Entry 7RHS (electron microscopy, 2.93 A resolution); this record covers chains A and B of the 4 polymer chains in the assembly.

Chain A (and B):
Name: Cyclic nucleotide-gated cation channel alpha-3
From: Homo sapiens
Notes: chain B of this document is another copy of the same molecule, construct and numbering; everything in this record applies to it too
UniProtKB: Q16281 (CNGA3_HUMAN); numbering as in UniProt (aligned over 1-694)
Amino-acid sequence (706 residues; row label = number of the first residue in the row; numbers below 1 keep their minus sign (Gly-3 is residue -3)):
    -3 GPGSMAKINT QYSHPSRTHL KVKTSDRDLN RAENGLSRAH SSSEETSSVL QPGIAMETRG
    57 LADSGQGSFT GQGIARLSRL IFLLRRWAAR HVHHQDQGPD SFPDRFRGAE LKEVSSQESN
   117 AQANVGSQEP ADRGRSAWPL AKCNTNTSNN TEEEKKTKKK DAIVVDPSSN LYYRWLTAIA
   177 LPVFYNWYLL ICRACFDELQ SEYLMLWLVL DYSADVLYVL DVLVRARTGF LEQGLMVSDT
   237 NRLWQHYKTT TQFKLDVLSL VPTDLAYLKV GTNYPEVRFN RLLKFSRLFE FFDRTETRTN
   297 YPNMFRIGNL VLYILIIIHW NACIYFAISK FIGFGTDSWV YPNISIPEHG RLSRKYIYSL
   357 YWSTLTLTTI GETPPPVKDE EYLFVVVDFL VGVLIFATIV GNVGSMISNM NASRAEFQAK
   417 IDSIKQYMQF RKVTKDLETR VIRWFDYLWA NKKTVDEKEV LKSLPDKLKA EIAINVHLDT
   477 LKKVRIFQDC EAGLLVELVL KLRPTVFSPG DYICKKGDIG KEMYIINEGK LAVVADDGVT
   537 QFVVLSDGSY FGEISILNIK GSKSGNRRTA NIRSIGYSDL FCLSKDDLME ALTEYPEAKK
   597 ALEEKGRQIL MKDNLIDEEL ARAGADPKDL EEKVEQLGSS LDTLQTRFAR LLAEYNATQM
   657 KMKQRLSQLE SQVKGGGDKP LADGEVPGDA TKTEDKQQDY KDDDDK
Disordered / not traced: -3 to 158, 615-702 (chain B: -3 to 158, 612-702)
Covalent attachments: N-acetylglucosamine (NAG) linked to Asn339
Sequence notes: expression tag (-3 to 0, 695-702)
Curated features (UniProtKB/Swiss-Prot):
  - region: Thr365 to Glu368 (Selectivity filter)
  - binding site (3',5'-cyclic GMP): Gly548, Glu549, Ser551, Arg564, Thr565, Asp609
  - site (Central gate): Phe392, Val396
  - glycosylation: Asn339 (N-linked (GalNAc...) asparagine)
  - natural variant: Asp162 (D162V: In ACHM2), Pro163 (P163L: In ACHM2), Trp171 (W171C: In ACHM2), Tyr181 (Y181C: In ACHM2), Asn182 (N182Y: In ACHM2), Leu186 (L186F: In ACHM2), Cys191 (C191Y: In ACHM2), Glu194 (E194K: In ACHM2), Arg223 (R223Q: In ACHM2; R223W: In ACHM2), Thr224 (T224I: Found in patients with cone-rod dystrophy; T224R: In ACHM2), Glu228 (E228K: In ACHM2; uncertain significance), Phe249 (F249S: In ACHM2), 46 further natural variant entries in UniProt
From the paper describing this entry:
  - post-translational modification sites: Asn339
  - binding site for N-acetylglucosamine: Asn339

Chain A / chain B interface:
Residue-residue contacts (99):
  Val307(A) - Leu390(B)  hydrophobic
  Ile310(A) - Leu386(B)  hydrophobic
  Leu311(A) - Leu386(B)  hydrophobic
  Arg347(A) - Asp375(B)  salt bridge
  Arg350(A) - Val373(B)  hydrogen bond (side chain-backbone)
  Arg350(A) - Lys374(B)
  Arg350(A) - Asp375(B)  salt bridge
  Arg350(A) - Tyr378(B)
  Ile353(A) - Asp375(B)
  Ile353(A) - Tyr378(B)  hydrophobic
  Ile353(A) - Leu379(B)  hydrophobic
  Tyr354(A) - Tyr378(B)
  Tyr357(A) - Pro371(B)
  Tyr357(A) - Pro372(B)
  Tyr357(A) - Tyr378(B)  hydrophobic
  Tyr357(A) - Val381(B)  hydrophobic
  Tyr357(A) - Val382(B)  hydrophobic
  Thr360(A) - Val382(B)
  Thr360(A) - Leu386(B)
  Leu361(A) - Phe385(B)  hydrophobic
  Thr364(A) - Val389(B)
  Ile366(A) - Thr365(B)
  Ile366(A) - Ile366(B)
  Ile366(A) - Phe385(B)  hydrophobic
  Glu368(A) - Ile366(B)
  Glu368(A) - Gly367(B)
  Glu368(A) - Glu368(B)
  Phe392(A) - Val389(B)  hydrophobic
  Phe392(A) - Phe392(B)  hydrophobic
  Val396(A) - Ala393(B)  hydrophobic
  Val396(A) - Val396(B)  hydrophobic
  Val399(A) - Ala393(B)
  Gly400(A) - Gly397(B)
  Ile403(A) - Thr394(B)
  Ile403(A) - Gly397(B)
  Ile403(A) - Asn398(B)
  Ser404(A) - Ser401(B)
  Asn407(A) - Arg302(B)
  Asn407(A) - Ser401(B)
  Asn407(A) - Asn405(B)
  Arg410(A) - Thr293(B)
  Ala411(A) - Asn405(B)
  Lys416(A) - Ser459(B)
  Ser419(A) - Val451(B)
  Ser419(A) - Val456(B)
  Ile420(A) - Val456(B)
  Ile420(A) - Ser459(B)
  Ile420(A) - Leu460(B)  hydrophobic
  Gln422(A) - Lys448(B)  hydrogen bond (side chain-backbone)
  Tyr423(A) - Glu453(B)
  Tyr423(A) - Val456(B)  hydrophobic
  Tyr423(A) - Leu457(B)
  Tyr423(A) - Ile468(B)  hydrophobic
  Phe426(A) - Lys449(B)
  Phe426(A) - Glu453(B)
  Phe426(A) - Asp575(B)
  Arg427(A) - Glu453(B)  salt bridge
  Arg427(A) - Val472(B)
  Arg427(A) - Asn523(B)
  Arg427(A) - Asp575(B)  salt bridge
  Arg427(A) - Phe577(B)
  Lys428(A) - Glu524(B)  salt bridge
  Val429(A) - Asn471(B)
  Val429(A) - Val472(B)  hydrophobic
  Thr430(A) - Asn471(B)  hydrogen bond
  Leu433(A) - Glu467(B)
  Leu433(A) - Ile468(B)
  Leu433(A) - Asn471(B)
  Arg436(A) - Leu464(B)
  Arg436(A) - Glu467(B)  salt bridge
  Val437(A) - Leu464(B)  hydrophobic
  Val437(A) - Ile468(B)  hydrophobic
  Trp440(A) - Pro461(B)
  Trp440(A) - Leu464(B)  hydrophobic
  Phe441(A) - Leu460(B)  hydrophobic
  Tyr443(A) - Leu227(B)  hydrophobic
  Trp445(A) - Thr293(B)
  Asn447(A) - Leu227(B)
  Arg499(A) - Asp462(B)  salt bridge
  Val502(A) - Pro461(B)
  Phe503(A) - Lys463(B)
  Asp507(A) - Lys463(B)
  Asp507(A) - Glu467(B)
  Tyr508(A) - Lys463(B)  hydrogen bond (backbone-side chain)
  Gly513(A) - Glu487(B)
  Ile515(A) - Glu590(B)
  Ile515(A) - Tyr591(B)
  Lys517(A) - Glu590(B)  salt bridge
  Glu524(A) - Gln229(B)
  Gly525(A) - Gln229(B)
  Lys526(A) - Gln229(B)
  Lys526(A) - Leu231(B)
  Asp543(A) - Gln229(B)
  Arg563(A) - Glu487(B)  salt bridge
  Ile571(A) - Leu231(B)  hydrophobic
  Gly572(A) - Gly230(B)
  Gly572(A) - Leu231(B)
  Tyr573(A) - Gln229(B)
  Tyr573(A) - Gly230(B)  hydrogen bond (backbone-backbone)
Also at the interface, not in a pair above, chain A (60 interface residues in all): Ser349, Leu356, Met424, Thr501
Also at the interface, not in a pair above, chain B (57 interface residues in all): Glu292, His473, Pro500

In short:
60 residues of chain A and 57 residues of chain B are in contact, with 5 hydrogen bonds and 9 salt bridges.
Polar contacts include Arg347(A)-Asp375(B), Arg350(A)-Asp375(B) and Arg427(A)-Glu453(B). N-acetylglucosamine
is covalently linked to Asn339(A). The paper reports a binding site for N-acetylglucosamine at Asn339(A); a
modification site at Asn339(A).
Chain A and chain B are both Cyclic nucleotide-gated cation channel alpha-3 (Homo sapiens); the structure,
Cryo-EM structure of apo-state of human CNGA3/CNGB3 channel, was determined by electron microscopy.
